6QOZ - chains B and G of the 9 polymer chains in the assembly; structure by electron microscopy, 3.40 A resolution.

Chain B (and G):
Protein: Cowpea mosaic virus large subunit
Organism: Cowpea mosaic virus
Notes: chain G of this document is another copy of the same molecule, construct and numbering; everything in this record applies to it too
UniProtKB: P03599 (POL2_CPMVS); residues 1-369 here correspond to UniProt positions 460-828 (UniProt number = residue number + 459)
Amino-acid sequence (369 residues; each row starts with the number of its first residue):
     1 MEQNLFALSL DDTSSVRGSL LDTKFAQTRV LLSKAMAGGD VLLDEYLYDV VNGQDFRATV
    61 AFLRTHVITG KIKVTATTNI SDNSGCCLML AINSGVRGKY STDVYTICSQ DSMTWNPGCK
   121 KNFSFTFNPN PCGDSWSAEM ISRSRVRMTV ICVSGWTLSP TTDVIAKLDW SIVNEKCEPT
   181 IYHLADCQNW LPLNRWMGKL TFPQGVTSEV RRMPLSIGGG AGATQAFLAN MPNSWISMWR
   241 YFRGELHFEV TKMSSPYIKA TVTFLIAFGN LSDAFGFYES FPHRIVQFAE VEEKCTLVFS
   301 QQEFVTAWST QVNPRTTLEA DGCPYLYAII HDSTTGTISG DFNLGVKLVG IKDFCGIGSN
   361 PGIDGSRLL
Unresolved in the structure: 369
Curated features (UniProtKB/Swiss-Prot):
  - site (Interaction with the viral RNA): Arg-17, Asn-174, Trp-190
  - modified residue: Met-1 (N-acetylmethionine)

Chain B / chain G interface:
Contacting residue pairs (50; chain B residue first):
  Met-1(B) / Phe-123(G)
  Met-1(B) / Ser-124(G)  hydrogen bond (backbone-backbone)
  Glu-2(B) / Lys-120(G)
  Glu-2(B) / Lys-121(G)  salt bridge
  Glu-2(B) / Asn-122(G)
  Glu-2(B) / Phe-123(G)
  Gln-3(B) / Lys-73(G)
  Gln-3(B) / Asn-122(G)  hydrogen bond (backbone-side chain)
  Gln-3(B) / Ser-124(G)  hydrogen bond
  Leu-5(B) / Thr-77(G)
  Leu-5(B) / Asn-122(G)
  Leu-8(B) / Leu-20(G)  hydrophobic
  Ser-9(B) / Ser-19(G)
  Ser-9(B) / Leu-20(G)  hydrogen bond (side chain-backbone)
  Ser-9(B) / Leu-21(G)
  Leu-10(B) / Leu-20(G)
  Leu-10(B) / Leu-21(G)
  Asp-12(B) / Ser-19(G)  hydrogen bond
  Asp-12(B) / Leu-21(G)
  Asp-12(B) / Asp-22(G)
  Ser-19(B) / Ser-9(G)
  Ser-19(B) / Asp-12(G)  hydrogen bond
  Leu-20(B) / Leu-8(G)  hydrophobic
  Leu-20(B) / Ser-9(G)  hydrogen bond (backbone-side chain)
  Leu-20(B) / Leu-10(G)
  Leu-21(B) / Ser-9(G)
  Leu-21(B) / Leu-10(G)
  Leu-21(B) / Asp-12(G)
  Asp-22(B) / Asp-12(G)
  Asp-55(B) / Val-60(G)
  Phe-56(B) / Val-60(G)
  Arg-57(B) / Val-60(G)
  Arg-57(B) / Arg-64(G)  hydrogen bond (side chain-backbone)
  Arg-57(B) / Thr-65(G)
  Val-60(B) / Asp-55(G)
  Val-60(B) / Phe-56(G)
  Val-60(B) / Arg-57(G)
  Arg-64(B) / Arg-57(G)  hydrogen bond (backbone-side chain)
  Thr-65(B) / Arg-57(G)
  Lys-73(B) / Gln-3(G)
  Thr-77(B) / Leu-5(G)
  Lys-120(B) / Glu-2(G)
  Lys-121(B) / Glu-2(G)  salt bridge
  Asn-122(B) / Glu-2(G)
  Asn-122(B) / Gln-3(G)  hydrogen bond (side chain-backbone)
  Asn-122(B) / Leu-5(G)
  Phe-123(B) / Met-1(G)
  Phe-123(B) / Glu-2(G)
  Ser-124(B) / Met-1(G)  hydrogen bond (backbone-backbone)
  Ser-124(B) / Gln-3(G)  hydrogen bond
Interface residues without a listed pair, chain B (28 interface residues in all): Lys-24, Ala-61, Thr-75
Interface residues without a listed pair, chain G (28 interface residues in all): Lys-24, Ala-61, Thr-75

Overview:
The chain B/chain G interface involves 28 residues from each chain; the contacts include 12 hydrogen bonds and
2 salt bridges. Among the polar pairs are Glu-2(B)/Lys-121(G), Gln-3(B)/Asn-122(G) and Gln-3(B)/Ser-124(G).
Both chains are Cowpea mosaic virus large subunit (Cowpea mosaic virus). Entry 6QOZ (CryoEM reconstruction of
Cowpea Mosaic Virus (CPMV) bound to an Affimer reagent) was determined by electron microscopy.
